PDB entry 8TFK | electron microscopy, 2.66 A resolution | chains E and K of the 12 polymer chains in the assembly

Chain E (and K):
Molecule: Glutamine synthetase
Source organism: Methanosarcina mazei Go1
Notes: EC 6.3.1.2; chain K of this document is another copy of the same molecule, construct and numbering; everything in this record applies to it too
UniProtKB: Q8PY99 (GLNA1_METMA); numbering as in UniProt (aligned over 1-447)
Chain sequence (467 residues; each row starts with the number of its first residue; numbers below 1 keep their minus sign (Met-19 is residue -19)):
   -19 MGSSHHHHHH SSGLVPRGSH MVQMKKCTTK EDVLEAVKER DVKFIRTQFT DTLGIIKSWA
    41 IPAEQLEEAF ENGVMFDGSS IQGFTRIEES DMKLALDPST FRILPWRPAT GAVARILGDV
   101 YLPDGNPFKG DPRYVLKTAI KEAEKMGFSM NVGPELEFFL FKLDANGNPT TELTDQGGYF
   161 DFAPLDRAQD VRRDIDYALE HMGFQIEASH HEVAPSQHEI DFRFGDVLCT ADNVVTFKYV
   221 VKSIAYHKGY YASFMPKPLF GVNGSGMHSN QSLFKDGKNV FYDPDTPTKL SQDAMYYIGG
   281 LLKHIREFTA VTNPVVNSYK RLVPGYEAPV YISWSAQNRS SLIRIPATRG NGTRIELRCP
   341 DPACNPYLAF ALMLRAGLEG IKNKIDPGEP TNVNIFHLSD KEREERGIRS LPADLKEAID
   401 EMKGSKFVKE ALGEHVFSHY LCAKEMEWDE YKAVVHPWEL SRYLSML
Not modelled in the structure: -19 to 7
Sequence notes: initiating methionine (-19); expression tag (-18 to 0)
Curated features (UniProtKB/Swiss-Prot):
  - binding site (Mg(2+)): Glu135, Glu137, Glu192, Glu199, His248, Glu336
  - binding site (ATP): Glu187, Ser252, Arg319, Arg324
  - binding site (L-glutamate): Asn243, Gly244, Arg301, Glu307, Arg319, Arg338
Metal / ion sites: Mg2+ site 1: Glu135, Glu336 (together with ADP, L-methionine-S-sulfoximine phosphate); Mg2+ site 2: Glu137, Glu192, Glu199 (together with L-methionine-S-sulfoximine phosphate); Mg2+ site 3: Glu199 (together with ADP, L-methionine-S-sulfoximine phosphate)
Small-molecule neighbours:
  - ADP (adenosine-5'-diphosphate): Asn131, Val132, Gly133, Pro134, Glu135, Glu187, Glu199, Asp201, Phe202, Arg203, Phe204, Asn250, Gln251, Ser252, Phe254, Asn259, Arg319, Arg324, Asn331, Gly332, Thr333, Arg334, Glu336
  - L-methionine-S-sulfoximine phosphate (P3S): Glu135, Glu137, Tyr159, Glu192, Val193, Gln197, Glu199, Asn243, Gly244, Ser245, Gly246, His248, Arg301, Tyr306, Glu307, Ala308, Arg319, Arg324, Glu336, Arg338
Reported in the primary citation:
  - catalytic residues: Asp57 (citing earlier work)
  - catalytic residues: Glu307
  - binding site for ADP: Phe204, Ser252, Arg319, Arg324, Gly332, Arg334
  - binding site for L-methionine-S-sulfoximine phosphate: Glu137, Glu192, Glu199, His248, Arg301, Arg319, Arg324, Arg338
  - mutagenesis - D57A, F204A, E307A, R319A: decreased catalytic activity

Interface between chain E and chain K:
Residue-residue contacts (75; chain E residue first):
  Pro149(E) - Leu444(K)  hydrophobic
  Pro149(E) - Ser445(K)
  Thr150(E) - Leu444(K)
  Lys222(E) - Leu447(K)
  Tyr231(E) - Leu444(K)  hydrogen bond (side chain-backbone)
  Tyr231(E) - Ser445(K)  hydrogen bond (side chain-backbone)
  Tyr231(E) - Leu447(K)  hydrogen bond (side chain-backbone)
  Ala232(E) - Leu447(K)
  Ser233(E) - Leu444(K)
  Phe234(E) - Leu447(K)  hydrogen bond (backbone-backbone)
  Met235(E) - Glu439(K)
  Met235(E) - Leu440(K)  hydrophobic
  Met235(E) - Tyr443(K)  hydrophobic
  Met235(E) - Leu444(K)
  Lys237(E) - Val435(K)
  Pro238(E) - Val435(K)
  Pro238(E) - Leu440(K)
  Phe240(E) - Ala433(K)
  Val295(E) - Tyr443(K)  hydrophobic
  Val296(E) - Tyr443(K)  hydrogen bond (backbone-side chain)
  Asn297(E) - Val435(K)
  Asn297(E) - Glu439(K)  hydrogen bond
  Asn297(E) - Tyr443(K)
  Lys300(E) - Lys432(K)
  Lys300(E) - Val434(K)  hydrogen bond (side chain-backbone)
  Lys300(E) - His436(K)
  Lys300(E) - Glu439(K)  salt bridge
  Ala343(E) - Leu447(K)  hydrophobic
  Glu427(E) - Arg442(K)  salt bridge
  Glu427(E) - Tyr443(K)  hydrogen bond
  Glu430(E) - Trp438(K)
  Glu430(E) - Arg442(K)  salt bridge
  Tyr431(E) - His436(K)
  Tyr431(E) - Trp438(K)  hydrophobic
  Tyr431(E) - Glu439(K)
  Lys432(E) - Lys300(K)
  Ala433(E) - Phe240(K)
  Val434(E) - Lys300(K)  hydrogen bond (backbone-side chain)
  Val434(E) - Trp438(K)
  Val435(E) - Lys237(K)
  Val435(E) - Asn297(K)
  His436(E) - Lys300(K)
  His436(E) - Tyr431(K)  hydrogen bond
  His436(E) - His436(K)
  Pro437(E) - Pro437(K)  hydrophobic
  Trp438(E) - Glu430(K)  hydrogen bond
  Trp438(E) - Tyr431(K)  hydrophobic
  Trp438(E) - Val434(K)
  Glu439(E) - Met235(K)
  Glu439(E) - Asn297(K)  hydrogen bond
  Glu439(E) - Lys300(K)  salt bridge
  Glu439(E) - Tyr431(K)
  Leu440(E) - Thr151(K)
  Leu440(E) - Met235(K)  hydrophobic
  Leu440(E) - Pro238(K)
  Arg442(E) - Glu427(K)  salt bridge
  Arg442(E) - Glu430(K)  salt bridge
  Tyr443(E) - Met235(K)  hydrophobic
  Tyr443(E) - Val295(K)  hydrophobic
  Tyr443(E) - Val296(K)  hydrogen bond (side chain-backbone)
  Tyr443(E) - Asn297(K)
  Tyr443(E) - Glu427(K)  hydrogen bond
  Leu444(E) - Phe141(K)  hydrophobic
  Leu444(E) - Pro149(K)
  Leu444(E) - Thr150(K)
  Leu444(E) - Thr151(K)
  Leu444(E) - Tyr231(K)  hydrogen bond (backbone-side chain)
  Leu444(E) - Ser233(K)
  Ser445(E) - Tyr231(K)  hydrogen bond (backbone-side chain)
  Met446(E) - Ile35(K)
  Leu447(E) - Lys222(K)  hydrogen bond (backbone-side chain)
  Leu447(E) - Tyr231(K)
  Leu447(E) - Ser233(K)
  Leu447(E) - Phe234(K)  hydrogen bond (backbone-backbone)
  Leu447(E) - Ala343(K)  hydrophobic
Also at the interface, not in a pair above, chain E (39 interface residues in all): Ile35, Phe141, Thr151, Pro236, Leu239
Also at the interface, not in a pair above, chain K (40 interface residues in all): Ala232, Pro236, Leu239, Val303, Met446

Overview:
Chain E and chain K form an interface of 39 and 40 residues respectively, with 18 hydrogen bonds and 6 salt
bridges. Polar contacts include Lys300(E)-Glu439(K), Glu427(E)-Arg442(K) and Glu430(E)-Arg442(K). Ligands of
chain E: L-methionine-S-sulfoximine phosphate and ADP. The paper reports catalytic residues Asp57(E) and
Glu307(E); D57A, F204A and E307A of chain E, among others, reduce catalytic activity.
Chain E and chain K are both Glutamine synthetase (Methanosarcina mazei Go1); the structure, Cryo-EM structure
of the Methanosarcina mazei glutamine synthetase (GS) with Met-Sox-P and ADP, was determined by electron
microscopy together with 8TFB, 8TFC, 8TGE and 8UFJ from the same study.
